1N13 - chains C and D of the 6 polymer chains in the assembly; structure by X-ray diffraction, 1.40 A resolution.

Chain C:
Protein: Pyruvoyl-dependent arginine decarboxylase beta chain
Source organism: Methanocaldococcus jannaschii
Notes: EC 4.1.1.19
UniProtKB: Q57764 (PDAD_METJA); numbering as in UniProt (aligned over 1-52)
Amino-acid sequence (52 residues; row label = number of the first residue in the row):
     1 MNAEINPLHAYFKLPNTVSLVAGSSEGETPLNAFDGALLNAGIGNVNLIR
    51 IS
Not modelled in the structure: 1-4
UniProt features mapped onto this chain:
  - site: S52 (Cleavage (non-hydrolytic))
Small-molecule neighbours: agmatine (AG2): L31, F34, D35, L38, G44, V46
Reported in the primary citation:
  - binding site for agmatine: L31, F34, D35, G44, V46, S52
  - catalytic residues: S52 (proposed by the authors, not directly observed)

Chain D:
Protein: Pyruvoyl-dependent arginine decarboxylase alpha chain
Source organism: Methanocaldococcus jannaschii
Notes: EC 4.1.1.19
UniProtKB: Q57764 (PDAD_METJA); aligned to UniProt positions 54-166 over residues 53-165 (the alignment contains insertions or deletions, so no single offset holds)
Amino-acid sequence (113 residues; each row starts with the number of its first residue):
    53 XIMPPEAEIVPLPKLPMGALVPTAYGYIISDVPGETISAAISVAIPKDKS
   103 LCGLIMEYEGKCSKKEAEKTVREMAKIGFEMRGWELDRIESIAVEHTVEK
   153 LGCAFAAAALWYK
Modified / non-standard residues: PYR (pyruvic acid) at position 53
Small-molecule neighbours: agmatine (AG2): PYR_53, I54, L106, I107, M108, E109, R134
Reported in the primary citation:
  - catalytic residues: E109 (proposed by the authors, not directly observed)
  - binding site for agmatine: E109

How chain C and chain D interact:
Pairs across the interface - 104 pairs, chain C then chain D:
  A10(C) with Y164(D)
  Y11(C) with W163(D), hydrophobic; Y164(D), hydrogen bond (backbone-side chain)
  K13(C) with Y164(D), hydrogen bond (backbone-side chain)
  L14(C) with Y164(D)
  P15(C) with P56(D); L162(D), hydrophobic; W163(D); Y164(D), hydrophobic
  N16(C) with A59(D); E60(D), hydrogen bond (backbone-backbone); W163(D), hydrogen bond (backbone-backbone); Y164(D); K165(D), hydrogen bond (side chain-backbone)
  T17(C) with E60(D); V62(D); A161(D); L162(D); W163(D), hydrogen bond (backbone-backbone); Y164(D); K165(D)
  V18(C) with M55(D), hydrophobic; E60(D), hydrogen bond (backbone-backbone); I61(D); V62(D), hydrogen bond (backbone-backbone); A161(D)
  S19(C) with V62(D), hydrogen bond (side chain-backbone); P63(D), hydrogen bond (side chain-backbone); L64(D); P65(D); A159(D); A160(D); A161(D), hydrogen bond (backbone-backbone)
  L20(C) with I93(D), hydrophobic; V95(D), hydrophobic; E142(D); S143(D); I144(D); A159(D); A160(D), hydrophobic
  V21(C) with I144(D); A158(D); A159(D), hydrogen bond (backbone-backbone)
  A22(C) with I144(D); V146(D), hydrophobic; F157(D)
  G23(C) with V146(D); A156(D); F157(D), hydrogen bond (backbone-backbone)
  S24(C) with E147(D); H148(D), hydrogen bond; C155(D)
  S25(C) with H148(D); G154(D); C155(D), hydrogen bond (backbone-backbone)
  E26(C) with H148(D), salt bridge; T149(D); V150(D); E151(D), hydrogen bond (side chain-backbone); K152(D), hydrogen bond (side chain-backbone); L153(D), hydrogen bond (side chain-backbone); G154(D)
  G27(C) with L153(D), hydrogen bond (backbone-backbone)
  E28(C) with L153(D)
  T29(C) with L153(D)
  P30(C) with I81(D); L153(D)
  A33(C) with L153(D), hydrophobic; C155(D)
  F34(C) with Y79(D), hydrophobic; C155(D), hydrophobic; F157(D), hydrophobic
  A37(C) with C155(D), hydrophobic; F157(D), hydrophobic
  L38(C) with F157(D), hydrophobic
  G42(C) with L64(D)
  I43(C) with L64(D), hydrophobic; F157(D), hydrophobic; A161(D), hydrophobic
  N45(C) with M69(D); G70(D), hydrogen bond (backbone-backbone)
  V46(C) with L67(D), hydrophobic; P68(D); G70(D); A71(D); V73(D), hydrophobic
  N47(C) with G70(D), hydrogen bond (side chain-backbone); A71(D), hydrogen bond (backbone-backbone); L72(D); V73(D), hydrogen bond (backbone-backbone)
  L48(C) with V73(D); T75(D); Y77(D), hydrophobic; F157(D), hydrophobic
  I49(C) with V73(D), hydrogen bond (backbone-backbone); P74(D); T75(D), hydrogen bond (backbone-backbone)
  R50(C) with T75(D); Y77(D), hydrogen bond (side chain-backbone)
  I51(C) with PYR_53(D); P74(D), hydrophobic; T75(D), hydrogen bond (backbone-backbone); A76(D); L162(D), hydrophobic
Interface residues without a listed pair, chain C (35 interface residues in all): A41, S52
Interface residues without a listed pair, chain D (50 interface residues in all): G78, I107

Summary:
35 residues of chain C and 50 residues of chain D are in contact; the contacts include 27 hydrogen bonds and 1
salt bridge. Polar pairs include E26(C)-H148(D), Y11(C)-Y164(D) and K13(C)-Y164(D). Bound to chain C:
agmatine. From the paper: catalytic residues S52(C) and E109(D); a binding site for agmatine at L31(C), F34(C)
and E109(D) among others.
Chain C is Pyruvoyl-dependent arginine decarboxylase beta chain and chain D is Pyruvoyl-dependent arginine
decarboxylase alpha chain, both from Methanocaldococcus jannaschii; the structure, The Crystal Structure of
Pyruvoyl-dependent Arginine Decarboxylase from Methanococcus jannashii, was determined by X-ray diffraction
(same publication as 1MT1 and 1N2M).
